PDB entry 8EMG | X-ray diffraction, 1.83 A resolution | chains A and C of the 3 polymer chains in the assembly

Chain A:
Molecule: MHC class I antigen
Source organism: Homo sapiens
UniProtKB: F4NBT2 (F4NBT2_HUMAN); residues 1-276 here correspond to UniProt positions 25-300 (UniProt number = residue number + 24)
Amino-acid sequence (276 residues; each row starts with the number of its first residue):
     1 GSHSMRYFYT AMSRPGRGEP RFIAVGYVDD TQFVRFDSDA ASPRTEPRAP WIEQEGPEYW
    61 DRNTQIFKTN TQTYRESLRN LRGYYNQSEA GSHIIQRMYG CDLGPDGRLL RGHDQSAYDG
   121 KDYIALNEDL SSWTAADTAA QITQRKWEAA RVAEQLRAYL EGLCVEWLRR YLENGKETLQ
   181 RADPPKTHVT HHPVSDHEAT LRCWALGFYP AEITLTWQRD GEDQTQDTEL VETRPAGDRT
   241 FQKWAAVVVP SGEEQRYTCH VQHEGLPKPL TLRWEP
Disulfide bonds: C101-C164, C203-C259

Chain C:
Molecule: Nucleoprotein NP7 epitope
Amino-acid sequence (9 residues; row label = number of the first residue in the row):
     1 LPFEKSTIM

Interface between chain A and chain C:
Contacting residue pairs (43; chain A residue first):
  M5(A) - L1(C)
  Y7(A) - L1(C)  hydrogen bond (side chain-backbone)
  Y7(A) - P2(C)
  Y9(A) - P2(C)
  R62(A) - L1(C)
  N63(A) - L1(C)
  N63(A) - P2(C)
  I66(A) - F3(C)
  I66(A) - E4(C)
  F67(A) - P2(C)  hydrophobic
  T69(A) - S6(C)
  N70(A) - S6(C)
  T73(A) - S6(C)  hydrogen bond
  T73(A) - T7(C)
  T73(A) - I8(C)
  E76(A) - I8(C)
  S77(A) - I8(C)
  S77(A) - M9(C)  hydrogen bond (side chain-backbone)
  N80(A) - I8(C)
  N80(A) - M9(C)  hydrogen bond (side chain-backbone)
  L81(A) - M9(C)  hydrophobic
  Y84(A) - M9(C)  hydrogen bond (side chain-backbone)
  Y99(A) - P2(C)
  Y99(A) - F3(C)  hydrogen bond (side chain-backbone)
  Y123(A) - M9(C)  hydrophobic
  T143(A) - M9(C)  hydrogen bond (side chain-backbone)
  K146(A) - I8(C)
  K146(A) - M9(C)  hydrogen bond (side chain-backbone)
  W147(A) - T7(C)  hydrogen bond (side chain-backbone)
  W147(A) - I8(C)
  W147(A) - M9(C)  hydrophobic
  A150(A) - T7(C)
  V152(A) - T7(C)
  Q155(A) - F3(C)
  Q155(A) - K5(C)
  L156(A) - F3(C)
  Y159(A) - L1(C)  hydrogen bond (side chain-backbone)
  Y159(A) - P2(C)
  Y159(A) - F3(C)
  Y159(A) - E4(C)
  L163(A) - E4(C)
  W167(A) - L1(C)  hydrophobic
  Y171(A) - L1(C)  hydrogen bond (side chain-backbone)
Other interface residues (no listed pair), chain A (32 interface residues in all): Y59, Y74, I95, S116

Overview:
Chain A and chain C form an interface of 32 and 9 residues respectively, with 11 hydrogen bonds. Polar
contacts include Y7(A)-L1(C), T73(A)-S6(C) and S77(A)-M9(C).
Chain A is MHC class I antigen (Homo sapiens) and chain C is Nucleoprotein NP7 epitope; the structure, Crystal
structure of a HLA-B*35:01-NP7 epitope from 2002 H2N1 influenza strain, was determined by X-ray diffraction.
